Entry 4NFM (X-ray diffraction, 2.12 A resolution); this record covers chain A.

Chain A:
Molecule: Tau-tubulin kinase 1
Organism: Homo sapiens
Notes: EC 2.7.11.1; fragment: Kinase domain
Reference sequence: Q5TCY1 (TTBK1_HUMAN); residues 14-343 here = UniProt positions 14-343
Amino-acid sequence (332 residues; each row starts with the number of its first residue):
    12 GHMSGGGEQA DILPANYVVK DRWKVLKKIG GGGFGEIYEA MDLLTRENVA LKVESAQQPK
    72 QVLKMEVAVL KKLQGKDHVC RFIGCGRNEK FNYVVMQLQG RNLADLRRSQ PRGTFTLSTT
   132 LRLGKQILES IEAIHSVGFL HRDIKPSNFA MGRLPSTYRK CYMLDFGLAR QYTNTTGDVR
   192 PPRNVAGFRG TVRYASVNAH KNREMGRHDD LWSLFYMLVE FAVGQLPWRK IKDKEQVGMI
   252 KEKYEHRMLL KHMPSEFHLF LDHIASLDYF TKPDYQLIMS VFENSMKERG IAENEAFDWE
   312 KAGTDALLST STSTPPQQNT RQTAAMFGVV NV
Not modelled in the structure: 12-21, 315-343
Construct notes: expression tag (12-13)
Curated features (UniProtKB/Swiss-Prot):
  - active site: Asp-154 (Proton acceptor)
  - binding site (ATP): Ile-40 to Ile-48, Lys-63
From the paper describing this entry:
  - conformationally variable residues (order/disorder transition): Lys-63

Summary:
Curated annotation (UniProt) lists active-site residue Asp-154 and 10 ATP-binding residues. The paper reports
conformational variability at Lys-63.
Chain A is Tau-tubulin kinase 1 (Homo sapiens); the structure, Human tau tubulin kinase 1 (TTBK1), was
determined by X-ray diffraction, deposited together with 4NFN.
